3APN - chain A; structure by X-ray diffraction, 2.70 A resolution.

== Chain A ==
Protein: Protein-arginine deiminase type-4
Organism: Homo sapiens
Notes: EC 3.5.3.15
Reference sequence: Q9UM07 (PADI4_HUMAN); residues 1-663 here = UniProt positions 1-663
Sequence (666 residues; each row starts with the number of its first residue; numbers below 1 keep their minus sign (Gly-2 is residue -2)):
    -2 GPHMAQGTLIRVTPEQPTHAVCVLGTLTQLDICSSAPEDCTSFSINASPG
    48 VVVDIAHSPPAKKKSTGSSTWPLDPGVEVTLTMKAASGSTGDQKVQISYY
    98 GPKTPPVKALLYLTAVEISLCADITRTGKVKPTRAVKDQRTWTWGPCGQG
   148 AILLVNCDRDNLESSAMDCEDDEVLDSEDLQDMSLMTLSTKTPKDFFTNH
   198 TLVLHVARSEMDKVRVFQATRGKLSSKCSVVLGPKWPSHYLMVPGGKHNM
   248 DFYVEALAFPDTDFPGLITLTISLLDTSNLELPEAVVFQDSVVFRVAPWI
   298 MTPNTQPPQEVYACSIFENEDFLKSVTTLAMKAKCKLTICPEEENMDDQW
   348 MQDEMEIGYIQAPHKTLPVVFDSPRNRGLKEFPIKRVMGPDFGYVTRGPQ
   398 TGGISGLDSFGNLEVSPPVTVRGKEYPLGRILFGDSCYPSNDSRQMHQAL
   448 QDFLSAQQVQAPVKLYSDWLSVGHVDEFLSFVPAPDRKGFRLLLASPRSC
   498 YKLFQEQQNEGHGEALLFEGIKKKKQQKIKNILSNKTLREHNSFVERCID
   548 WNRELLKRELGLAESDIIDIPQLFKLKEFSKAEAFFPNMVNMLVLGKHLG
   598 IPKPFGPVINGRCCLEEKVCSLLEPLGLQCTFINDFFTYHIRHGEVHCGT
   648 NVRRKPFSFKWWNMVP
Unresolved in the structure: -2 to 1, 35-36, 55-65, 129-135, 158-171, 219-223, 313-319, 338-348, 371-387, 396-402, 516-521, 633-644
Sequence notes: expression tag (-2 to 0); engineered mutation Ser55 (Gly in Q9UM07), Ala82 (Val in Q9UM07), Ala112 (Gly in Q9UM07)
UniProt features mapped onto this chain:
  - active site: Asp350, His471, Asp473, Cys645
  - binding site (Ca(2+)): Asn153, Asp155, Asp157, Asp165, Asp168, Glu170, Asp176, Asp179, Gln349, Glu351, Glu353, Asp369, Ser370, Asn373, Asp388, Phe407, Leu410, Glu411
  - binding site (substrate): Arg374, Arg639
  - modified residue (Citrulline): Arg205, Arg212, Arg218, Arg372, Arg374, Arg383

== Overview ==
From UniProt: 4 active-site residues, 18 Ca2+-binding residues and substrate-binding residues Arg374 and
Arg639.
Chain A is Protein-arginine deiminase type-4 (Homo sapiens); the structure, Crystal structure of the human
wild-type PAD4 protein, was determined by X-ray diffraction, deposited together with 3APM.
